PDB entry 1XDQ | X-ray diffraction, 2.55 A resolution | chain A

Chain A:
Protein: Bacterial Sulfite Oxidase
Organism: Escherichia coli
Reference sequence: P76342 (YEDY_ECOLI); residues 1-290 here correspond to UniProt positions 45-334 (UniProt number = residue number + 44)
Chain sequence (298 residues; each row starts with the number of its first residue):
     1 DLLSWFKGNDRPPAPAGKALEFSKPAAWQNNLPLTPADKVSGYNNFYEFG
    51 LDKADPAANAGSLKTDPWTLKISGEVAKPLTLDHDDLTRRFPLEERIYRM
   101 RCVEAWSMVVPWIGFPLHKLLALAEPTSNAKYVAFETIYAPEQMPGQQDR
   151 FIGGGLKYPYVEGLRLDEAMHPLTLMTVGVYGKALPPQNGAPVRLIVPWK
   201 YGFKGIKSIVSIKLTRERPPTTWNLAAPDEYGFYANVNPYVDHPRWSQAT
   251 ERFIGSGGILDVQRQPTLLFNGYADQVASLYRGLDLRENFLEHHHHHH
Unresolved in the structure: 1-18, 258-262, 286-298
Sequence notes: expression tag (291-298)
Curated features (UniProtKB/Swiss-Prot):
  - binding site (Mo-molybdopterin): Asn44, Tyr47, Glu48, Cys102, Thr137, Asn189, Arg194, Gly205 to Lys207
Bound ions: Mo ion: Cys102 (together with MTE, oxygen atom)
Residues lining bound ligands:
  - molybdenum atom / oxygen atom: Asn45, Cys102, Val103, Tyr201, Gly202, Phe203
  - MTE (phosphonic acidmono-(2-amino-5,6-dimercapto-4-oxo-3,7,8a,9,10,10a-hexahydro-4H-8-oxa-1,3,9,10-tetraaza-anthracen-7-ylmethyl)ester): Val40, Tyr43, Asn44, Asn45, Phe46, Tyr47, Glu48, Met100, Cys102, Trp106, Met108, Trp112, Thr137, Tyr160, Gln188, Asn189, Arg194, Gly202, Phe203, Gly205, Ile206, Lys207, Trp223
  - urea (URE): Tyr47, Val103, Glu104, Trp223, Tyr231, Arg245
From the paper describing this entry:
  - binding site for MTE: Asn44, Tyr47, Glu48, Thr137, Asn189, Arg194, Gly205, Lys207
  - Mo ion coordination: Cys102
  - binding site for oxygen atom: Val103, Gly202, Phe203
  - binding site for urea: Tyr47, Glu104, Trp223, Tyr231
  - specificity-determining residues: Glu104
  - binding site for Mo ion: Val103, Phe203

Summary:
Chain A binds urea, molybdenum atom / oxygen atom and compound MTE. Curated annotation (UniProt) lists 10
Mo-molybdopterin-binding residues. The paper reports a binding site for MTE at Asn44, Tyr47 and Glu48 among
others; a binding site for urea at Tyr47, Glu104 and Trp223 among others.
Chain A is Bacterial Sulfite Oxidase (Escherichia coli); the structure, Structural and Biochemical
Identification of a Novel Bacterial Oxidoreductase, was determined by X-ray diffraction (same publication as
1XDY).
